8E6Z - chains 7 and B of the 9 polymer chains in the assembly; structure by electron microscopy, 4.10 A resolution (low resolution: residue-level contacts below are approximate; hydrogen-bond / salt-bridge calls are withheld).

== Chain 7 ==
Molecule: RNA with 18 nt long spacer
Sequence (35 nucleotides; each row starts with the number of its first residue):
     1 AUGUUUUUUUUUUUUUUUUUUGAUUUGGUGAGAGG
Disordered / not traced: 1-8
Metal / ion sites: Mg2+: G35 (shared with Asp460(B), Asp462(B), Asp464(B) of chain B)

== Chain B ==
Protein: DNA-directed RNA polymerase subunit beta'
From: Escherichia coli
Notes: EC 2.7.7.6
Reference sequence: P0A8T7 (RPOC_ECOLI); residues 1-1407 here = UniProt positions 1-1407
Amino-acid sequence (1407 residues; numbered 1 to 1407; the number before each row is that of its first residue):
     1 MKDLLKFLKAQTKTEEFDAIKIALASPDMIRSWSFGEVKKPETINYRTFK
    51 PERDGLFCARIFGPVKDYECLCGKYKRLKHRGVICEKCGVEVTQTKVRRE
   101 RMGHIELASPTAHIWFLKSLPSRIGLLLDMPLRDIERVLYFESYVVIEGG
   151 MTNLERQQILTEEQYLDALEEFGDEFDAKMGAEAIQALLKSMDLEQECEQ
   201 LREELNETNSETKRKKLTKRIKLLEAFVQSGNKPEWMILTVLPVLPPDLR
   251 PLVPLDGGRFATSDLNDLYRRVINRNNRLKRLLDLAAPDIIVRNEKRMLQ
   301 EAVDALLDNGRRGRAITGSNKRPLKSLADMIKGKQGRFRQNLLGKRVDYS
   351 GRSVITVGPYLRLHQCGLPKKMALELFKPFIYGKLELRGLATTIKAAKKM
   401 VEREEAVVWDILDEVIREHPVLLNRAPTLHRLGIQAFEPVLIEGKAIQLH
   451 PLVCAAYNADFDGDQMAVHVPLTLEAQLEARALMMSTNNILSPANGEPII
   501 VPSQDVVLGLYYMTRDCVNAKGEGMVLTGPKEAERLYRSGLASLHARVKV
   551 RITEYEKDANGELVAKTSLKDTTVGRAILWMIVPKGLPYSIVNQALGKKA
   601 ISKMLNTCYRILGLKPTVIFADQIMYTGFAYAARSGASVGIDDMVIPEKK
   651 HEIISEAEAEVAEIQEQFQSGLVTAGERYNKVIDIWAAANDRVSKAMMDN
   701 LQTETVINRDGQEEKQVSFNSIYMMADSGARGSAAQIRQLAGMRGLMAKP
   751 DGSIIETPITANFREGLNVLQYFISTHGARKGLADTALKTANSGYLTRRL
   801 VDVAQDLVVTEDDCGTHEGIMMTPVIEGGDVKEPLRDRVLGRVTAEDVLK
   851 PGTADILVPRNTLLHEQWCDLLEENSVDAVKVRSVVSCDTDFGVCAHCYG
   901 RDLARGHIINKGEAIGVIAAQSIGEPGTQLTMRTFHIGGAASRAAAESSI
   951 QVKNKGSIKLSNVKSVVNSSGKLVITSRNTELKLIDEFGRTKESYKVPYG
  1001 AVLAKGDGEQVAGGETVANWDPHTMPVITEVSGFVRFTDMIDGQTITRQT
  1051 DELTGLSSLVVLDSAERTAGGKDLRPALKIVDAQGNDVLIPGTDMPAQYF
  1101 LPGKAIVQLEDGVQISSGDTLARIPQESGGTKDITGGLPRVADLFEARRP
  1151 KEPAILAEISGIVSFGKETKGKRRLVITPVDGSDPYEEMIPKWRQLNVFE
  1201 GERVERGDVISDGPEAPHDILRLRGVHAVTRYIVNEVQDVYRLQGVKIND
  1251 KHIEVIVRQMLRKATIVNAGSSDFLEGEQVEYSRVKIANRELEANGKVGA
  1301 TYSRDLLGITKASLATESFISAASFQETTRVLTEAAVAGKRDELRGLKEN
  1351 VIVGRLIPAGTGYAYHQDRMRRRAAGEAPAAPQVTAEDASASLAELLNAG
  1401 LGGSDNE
Disordered / not traced: 1-15, 934-947, 1127-1135, 1374-1407
Metal / ion sites: Zn2+ site 1: Cys70, Cys85; Mg2+: Asp460, Asp462, Asp464 (shared with G35(7) of chain 7); Zn2+ site 2: Cys814, Cys888, Cys895, Cys898
Curated features (UniProtKB/Swiss-Prot):
  - binding site (Zn(2+)): Cys70, Cys72, Cys85, Cys88, Cys814, Cys888, Cys895, Cys898
  - binding site (Mg(2+)): Asp460, Asp462, Asp464
  - modified residue: Lys983 (N6-acetyllysine)
  - mutagenesis: Gln504 (Q504P: Resistant to antibiotics salinamide A and B), Asn690 (N690D: Resistant to antibiotics salinamide A and B), Met697 (M697V: Resistant to antibiotics salinamide A and B), Ala735 (A735T: Resistant to antibiotics salinamide A and B), Arg738 (R738C/H/P/S: Resistant to antibiotics salinamide A and B), Ala748 (A748E: Resistant to antibiotics salinamide A and B), Pro758 (P758S/T: Resistant to antibiotics salinamide A and B), Phe763 (F763C: Resistant to antibiotics salinamide A and B), Ser775 (S775A: Resistant to antibiotics salinamide A and B), Ala779 (A779T/V: Resistant to antibiotics salinamide A and B), Arg780 (R780C: Resistant to antibiotics salinamide A and B), Gly782 (G782A/C: Resistant to antibiotics salinamide A and B), 1 further mutagenesis entry in UniProt

== How chain 7 and chain B interact ==
Contacting residue pairs (16):
  U18(7) - Lys79(B)
  U20(7) - Arg77(B)
  U20(7) - Leu78(B)
  U26(7) - Asp256(B)
  G27(7) - Leu255(B)
  G27(7) - Ala261(B)
  G28(7) - Lys325(B)
  U29(7) - Arg322(B)
  U29(7) - Lys325(B)
  U29(7) - Gln335(B)
  G34(7) - Gly463(B)
  G35(7) - Arg425(B)
  G35(7) - Pro427(B)
  G35(7) - Asp460(B)
  G35(7) - Asp462(B)
  G35(7) - Asp464(B)
Other interface residues (no listed pair), chain 7 (9 interface residues in all): U21
Other interface residues (no listed pair), chain B (16 interface residues in all): Val253

== Overview ==
9 residues of chain 7 and 16 residues of chain B are in contact. The Mg2+ site is built by G35(7), Asp460(B),
Asp462(B) and Asp464(B). UniProt lists 8 Zn2+-binding residues, 3 Mg2+-binding residues and 13 mutagenesis
sites on chain B.
Here chain 7 is RNA with 18 nt long spacer and chain B is DNA-directed RNA polymerase subunit beta'
(Escherichia coli). Entry 8E6Z (Escherichia coli Rho-dependent transcription pre-termination complex
containing 18 nt long RNA spacer, dC75 rut mimic RNA ...) was determined by electron microscopy together with
8E3F, 8E3H, 8E5K, 8E5L, 8E5O, 8E5P and 3 further entries from the same study.
